5AGU - chains A and B of the 4 polymer chains in the assembly; structure by X-ray diffraction, 2.17 A resolution.

# Chain A (and B)
Name: DNA polymerase III subunit beta
From: Mycobacterium tuberculosis H37RV
Notes: EC 2.7.7.7; chain B of this document is another copy of the same molecule, construct and numbering; everything in this record applies to it too
UniProt: I6XU56 (I6XU56_MYCTU); numbering as in UniProt (aligned over 1-402)
Chain sequence (406 residues; numbered -3 to 402; the number before each row is that of its first residue; numbers below 1 keep their minus sign (Gly-3 is residue -3)):
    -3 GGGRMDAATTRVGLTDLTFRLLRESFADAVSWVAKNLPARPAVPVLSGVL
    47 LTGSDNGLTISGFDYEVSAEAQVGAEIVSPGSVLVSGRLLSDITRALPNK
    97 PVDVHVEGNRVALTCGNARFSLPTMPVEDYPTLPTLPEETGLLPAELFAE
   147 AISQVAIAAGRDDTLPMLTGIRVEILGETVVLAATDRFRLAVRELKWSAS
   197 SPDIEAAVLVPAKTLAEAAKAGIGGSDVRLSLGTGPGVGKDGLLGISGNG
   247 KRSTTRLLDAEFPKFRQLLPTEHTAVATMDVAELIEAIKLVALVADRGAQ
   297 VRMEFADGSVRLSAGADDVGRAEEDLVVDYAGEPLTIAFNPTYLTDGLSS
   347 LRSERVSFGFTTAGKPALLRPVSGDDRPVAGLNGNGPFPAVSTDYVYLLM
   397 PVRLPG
Disordered / not traced: -3 to 11, 34-39, 292-294, 371-378, 402 (chain B: -3 to 11, 35-37, 219, 372-379, 402)
Sequence notes: expression tag (-3 to 0)

# Interface between chain A and chain B
Contacting residue pairs - 51 pairs, chain A then chain B:
  Leu85(A) - Leu289(B)
  Leu85(A) - Val315(B)
  Asp88(A) - Leu289(B)
  Ile89(A) - Leu289(B)
  Ala92(A) - Leu286(B)  hydrophobic
  Leu93(A) - Leu286(B)  hydrophobic
  Arg106(A) - Asp313(B)  salt bridge
  Arg106(A) - Gly316(B)
  Asn113(A) - Glu319(B)
  Asn113(A) - Glu320(B)
  Asn113(A) - Asp321(B)
  Ala114(A) - Leu286(B)  hydrophobic
  Ala114(A) - Glu319(B)
  Arg115(A) - Arg307(B)
  Arg115(A) - Ala318(B)
  Arg115(A) - Glu319(B)  salt bridge
  Arg115(A) - Asp321(B)  salt bridge
  Phe116(A) - Leu286(B)  hydrophobic
  Phe116(A) - Arg317(B)
  Phe116(A) - Ala318(B)  hydrophobic
  Ser117(A) - Gly316(B)
  Ser117(A) - Arg317(B)  hydrogen bond (backbone-backbone)
  Pro119(A) - Asp314(B)
  Pro119(A) - Val315(B)
  Pro119(A) - Gly316(B)
  Leu286(A) - Ala92(B)
  Leu286(A) - Leu93(B)  hydrophobic
  Leu286(A) - Ala114(B)  hydrophobic
  Leu286(A) - Phe116(B)  hydrophobic
  Leu289(A) - Leu85(B)
  Leu289(A) - Asp88(B)
  Leu289(A) - Ile89(B)  hydrophobic
  Leu289(A) - Ala92(B)  hydrophobic
  Val290(A) - Leu85(B)  hydrophobic
  Arg307(A) - Arg115(B)
  Asp313(A) - Arg106(B)  hydrogen bond (backbone-side chain)
  Val315(A) - Leu85(B)
  Val315(A) - Pro119(B)
  Gly316(A) - Arg106(B)
  Gly316(A) - Ser117(B)
  Gly316(A) - Pro119(B)
  Arg317(A) - Phe116(B)
  Arg317(A) - Ser117(B)  hydrogen bond (backbone-backbone)
  Ala318(A) - Arg115(B)
  Ala318(A) - Phe116(B)  hydrophobic
  Glu319(A) - Asn113(B)
  Glu319(A) - Ala114(B)
  Glu319(A) - Arg115(B)  salt bridge
  Glu320(A) - Asn113(B)
  Asp321(A) - Asn113(B)
  Asp321(A) - Arg115(B)  salt bridge
Also at the interface, not in a pair above, chain A (27 interface residues in all): Leu118, Glu282, Asp314
Also at the interface, not in a pair above, chain B (28 interface residues in all): Leu118, Glu282, Val290, Ala312

# Summary
27 residues of chain A face 28 of chain B across their interface; the contacts include 3 hydrogen bonds and 5
salt bridges. Polar pairs include Arg106(A)-Asp313(B), Arg115(A)-Glu319(B) and Arg115(A)-Asp321(B).
Both chains are DNA polymerase III subunit beta (Mycobacterium tuberculosis H37RV). Entry 5AGU (The sliding
clamp of Mycobacterium tuberculosis in complex with a natural product) was determined by X-ray diffraction
together with 5AGV, 5AH2 and 5AH4 from the same study.
